PDB entry 7RWI | X-ray diffraction, 3.70 A resolution | chains A and B of the 8 polymer chains in the assembly

[Chain A (and B)]
Name: DNA-directed RNA polymerase subunit alpha
From: Mycobacterium tuberculosis
Notes: EC 2.7.7.6; chain B of this document is another copy of the same molecule, construct and numbering; everything in this record applies to it too
UniProtKB: A5U8D3 (RPOA_MYCTA); numbering as in UniProt (aligned over 1-347)
Chain sequence (347 residues; row label = number of the first residue in the row):
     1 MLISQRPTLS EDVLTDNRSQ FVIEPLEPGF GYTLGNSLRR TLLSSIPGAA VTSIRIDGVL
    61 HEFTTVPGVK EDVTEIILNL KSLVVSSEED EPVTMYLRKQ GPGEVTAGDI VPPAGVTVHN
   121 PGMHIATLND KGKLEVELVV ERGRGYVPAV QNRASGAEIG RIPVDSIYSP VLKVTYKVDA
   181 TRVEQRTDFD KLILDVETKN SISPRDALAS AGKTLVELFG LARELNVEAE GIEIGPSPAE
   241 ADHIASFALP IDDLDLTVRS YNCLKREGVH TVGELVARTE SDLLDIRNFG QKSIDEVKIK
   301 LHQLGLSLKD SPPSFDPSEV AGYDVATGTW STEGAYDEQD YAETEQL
Disordered / not traced: 1, 227-347 (chain B: 233-347)

[How chain A and chain B interact]
Contacting residue pairs - 73 pairs, chain A then chain B:
  L2(A) with R142(B); G143(B); Y168(B), hydrophobic
  S4(A) with R144(B)
  R6(A) with E217(B), salt bridge
  P7(A) with L221(B)
  L9(A) with L221(B); A222(B), hydrophobic
  F21(A) with L225(B), hydrophobic
  L26(A) with L218(B), hydrophobic
  E27(A) with S44(B); R144(B), salt bridge
  G29(A) with R40(B), hydrogen bond (backbone-side chain)
  F30(A) with R40(B); T41(B); L218(B), hydrophobic
  T33(A) with N36(B); S37(B)
  L34(A) with L218(B), hydrophobic; F219(B), hydrophobic
  S37(A) with T33(B), hydrogen bond (side chain-backbone); S37(B), hydrogen bond
  L38(A) with F219(B), hydrophobic
  R40(A) with G29(B), hydrogen bond (side chain-backbone); Y32(B); T33(B)
  S45(A) with F30(B)
  P47(A) with M1(B), hydrophobic; A229(B)
  R144(A) with M1(B); L2(B), hydrogen bond (side chain-backbone); E27(B), salt bridge
  V183(A) with Q151(B)
  E184(A) with V150(B); Q151(B); R153(B)
  Q185(A) with Q151(B)
  D188(A) with Q151(B), hydrogen bond
  R205(A) with L225(B)
  D206(A) with N226(B), hydrogen bond; E228(B)
  L208(A) with A222(B), hydrophobic; L225(B), hydrophobic
  A209(A) with A222(B); R223(B); L225(B), hydrophobic; N226(B)
  S210(A) with A229(B), hydrogen bond (side chain-backbone)
  G212(A) with F219(B); R223(B)
  K213(A) with R223(B); E228(B)
  T214(A) with E230(B), hydrogen bond
  L215(A) with F219(B), hydrophobic
  V216(A) with V216(B); F219(B); G220(B)
  E217(A) with I232(B)
  L218(A) with F30(B), hydrophobic; L34(B), hydrophobic
  F219(A) with L34(B), hydrophobic; S37(B); L38(B), hydrophobic; L215(B), hydrophobic; V216(B); F219(B), hydrophobic
  G220(A) with V216(B)
  L221(A) with P7(B), hydrophobic; L9(B)
  A222(A) with L9(B), hydrophobic; L208(B), hydrophobic; A209(B)
  N226(A) with E11(B)
Also at the interface, not in a pair above, chain A (47 interface residues in all): I3, I23, T41, R142, I202, R223, E224, L225
Also at the interface, not in a pair above, chain B (46 interface residues in all): S4, L26, S45, G212, V227

[Summary]
Chain A and chain B form an interface of 47 and 46 residues respectively, with 9 hydrogen bonds and 3 salt
bridges. Among the polar pairs are R6(A)-E217(B), E27(A)-R144(B) and G29(A)-R40(B).
Chain A and chain B are both DNA-directed RNA polymerase subunit alpha (Mycobacterium tuberculosis); the
structure, Mycobacterium tuberculosis RNA polymerase sigma L holoenzyme open promoter complex containing
TNP-2198, was determined by X-ray diffraction.
